PDB entry 8IA3 | X-ray diffraction, 3.50 A resolution | chains A and D of the 8 polymer chains in the assembly

== Chain A ==
Molecule: Upstream stimulatory factor 2
Source organism: Homo sapiens
UniProtKB: Q15853 (USF2_HUMAN); numbering as in UniProt (aligned over 235-346)
Sequence (114 residues; each row starts with the number of its first residue):
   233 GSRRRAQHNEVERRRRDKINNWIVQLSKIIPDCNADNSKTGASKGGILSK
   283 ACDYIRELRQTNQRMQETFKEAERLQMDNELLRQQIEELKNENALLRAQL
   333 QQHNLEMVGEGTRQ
Not modelled in the structure: 233-235, 344-346
Differences from the reference sequence: expression tag (233-234)
Swiss-Prot annotation at these positions:
  - region: Leu307 to Leu328 (Leucine-zipper)
From the paper describing this entry:
  - self-association interface (contacts with another copy of this molecule): Ile251, Ile255, Leu258, Ile261, Leu280, Tyr286, Arg291, Met297, Phe301, Leu307, Leu314, Arg315, Leu321, Asn325, Leu328, Arg329, Leu332, His335, Asn336
  - binding site for the 18-nt DNA strand: Arg237, His240, Asn241, Glu244, Arg246, Arg247, Arg248, Asn252, Lys276
  - mutagenesis - E244K (290 +/- 98 nM), R248A (460 +/- 79 nM), R248E (14-fold): decreased binding to E-box DNA
  - binding site for the 18-nt DNA strand: Lys271
  - mutagenesis - K271A, K271E, E312R/E320R: decreased signaling
  - binding site for the 18-nt DNA strand: Gln334
  - specificity-determining residues: Glu244
  - mutagenesis - H240A (210 +/- 43 nM), H240E (5-fold), E244K (290 +/- 98 nM), R247A (250 +/- 67 nM), R247E (20-fold), R248A (460 +/- 79 nM), R248E (14-fold), K271A (Kd 440 nM), K271E (9-fold): decreased binding to the 18-nt DNA strand
  - mutagenesis - E244A (72 +/- 23 nM): unchanged binding to the 18-nt DNA strand

== Chain D ==
Molecule: 18-nt DNA strand
Sequence (18 nucleotides; each row starts with the number of its first residue):
   323 GCGCGTCACGTGCCCGTC
Not modelled in the structure: 323

== Chain A / chain D interface ==
Contacting residue pairs (12; chain A residue first):
  Gln239(A) with DG325(D), sugar contact
  His240(A) with DG327(D), base contact; DT328(D), hydrogen bond to the base
  Val243(A) with DC326(D), sugar contact; DG327(D), phosphate contact
  Glu244(A) with DT328(D), base contact; DC329(D), hydrogen bond to the base; DA330(D), hydrogen bond to the base
  Arg246(A) with DG327(D), salt bridge to the phosphate
  Arg247(A) with DT328(D), sugar contact; DC329(D), salt bridge to the phosphate
  Lys271(A) with DG338(D), hydrogen bond to the phosphate
Interface residues without a listed pair, chain D (8 interface residues in all): DC337

== Summary ==
7 residues of chain A and 8 residues of chain D are in contact; the contacts include 4 hydrogen bonds and 2
salt bridges. Polar pairs include His240(A)-DT328(D), Glu244(A)-DC329(D) and Glu244(A)-DA330(D). The paper
reports a binding site for the 18-nt DNA strand at Arg237(A), His240(A) and Asn241(A) among others; H240A,
H240E and E244K of chain A, among others, reduce binding to the 18-nt DNA strand; 11 substitutions were tested
in all.
Chain A is Upstream stimulatory factor 2 (Homo sapiens) and chain D is an 18-nt DNA strand; the structure,
Crystal structure of human USF2 bHLHLZ domain in complex with DNA, was determined by X-ray diffraction.
